Entry 5B43 (X-ray diffraction, 2.80 A resolution); this record covers chains A and B of the 4 polymer chains in the assembly.

== Chain A ==
Molecule: CRISPR-associated endonuclease Cpf1
From: Acidaminococcus sp. BV3L6
Notes: EC 3.1.-.-
UniProt: U2UMQ6 (CPF1_ACISB); residue numbers follow UniProt; this construct covers 1-1307
Sequence (1310 residues; row label = number of the first residue in the row; numbers below 1 keep their minus sign (Gly-2 is residue -2)):
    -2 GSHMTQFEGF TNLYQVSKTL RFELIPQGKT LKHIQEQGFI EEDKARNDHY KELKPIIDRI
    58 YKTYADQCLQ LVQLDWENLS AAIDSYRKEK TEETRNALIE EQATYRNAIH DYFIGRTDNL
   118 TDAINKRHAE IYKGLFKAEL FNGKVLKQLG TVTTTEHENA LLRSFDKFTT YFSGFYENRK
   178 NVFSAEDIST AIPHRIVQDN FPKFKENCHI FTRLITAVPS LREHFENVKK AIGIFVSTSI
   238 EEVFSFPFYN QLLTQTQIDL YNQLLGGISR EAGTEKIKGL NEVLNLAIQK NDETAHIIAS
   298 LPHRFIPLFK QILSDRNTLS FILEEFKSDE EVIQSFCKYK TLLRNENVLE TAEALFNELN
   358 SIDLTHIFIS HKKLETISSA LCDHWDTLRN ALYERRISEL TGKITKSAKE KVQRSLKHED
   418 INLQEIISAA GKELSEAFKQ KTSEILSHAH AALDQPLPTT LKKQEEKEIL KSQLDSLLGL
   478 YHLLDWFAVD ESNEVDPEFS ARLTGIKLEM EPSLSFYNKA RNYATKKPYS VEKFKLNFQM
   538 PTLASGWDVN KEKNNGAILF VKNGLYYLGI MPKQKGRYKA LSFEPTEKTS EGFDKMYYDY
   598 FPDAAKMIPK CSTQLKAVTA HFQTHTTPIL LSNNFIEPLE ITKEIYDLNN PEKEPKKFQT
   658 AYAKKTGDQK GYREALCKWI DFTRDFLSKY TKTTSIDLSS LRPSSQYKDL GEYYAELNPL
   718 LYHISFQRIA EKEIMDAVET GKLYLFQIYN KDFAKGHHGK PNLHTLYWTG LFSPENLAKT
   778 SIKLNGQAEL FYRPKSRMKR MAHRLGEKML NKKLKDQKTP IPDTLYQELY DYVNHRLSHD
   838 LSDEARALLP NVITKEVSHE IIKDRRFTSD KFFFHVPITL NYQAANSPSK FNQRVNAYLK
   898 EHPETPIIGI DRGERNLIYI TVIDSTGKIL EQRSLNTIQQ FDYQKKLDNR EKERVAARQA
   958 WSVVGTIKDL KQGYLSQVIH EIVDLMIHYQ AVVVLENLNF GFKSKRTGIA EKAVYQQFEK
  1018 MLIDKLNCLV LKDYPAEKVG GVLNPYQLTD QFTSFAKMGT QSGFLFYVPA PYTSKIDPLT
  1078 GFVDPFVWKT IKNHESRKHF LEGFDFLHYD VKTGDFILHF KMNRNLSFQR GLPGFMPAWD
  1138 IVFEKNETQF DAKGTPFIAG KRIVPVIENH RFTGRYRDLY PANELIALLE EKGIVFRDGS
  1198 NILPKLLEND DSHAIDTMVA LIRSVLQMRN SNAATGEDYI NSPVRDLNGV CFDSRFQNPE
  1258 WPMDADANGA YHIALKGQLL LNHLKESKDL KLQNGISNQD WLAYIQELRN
Disordered / not traced: -2 to 0, 147-149, 796-803, 996-1009, 1163-1172
Differences from the reference sequence: expression tag (-2 to 0)
Metal / ion sites: Na+: Lys757 (shared with A-4(B) of chain B)
Curated features (UniProtKB/Swiss-Prot):
  - DNA-binding region: Pro599 to Lys607 (PAM-binding on target DNA), Lys780 to Gly783 (Target DNA), Arg951 to Lys968 (Target DNA), Ser1051 to Ala1053 (Target DNA)
  - region: Met1 to Gly35 (WED-I (OBD-I)), Gln941 to Ala957 (Bridge helix)
  - active site: His800 (For pre-crRNA processing), Lys809 (For pre-crRNA processing), Lys860 (For pre-crRNA processing), Asp908 (For DNase activity of RuvC domain), Glu993 (For DNase activity of RuvC domain), Arg1226 (For DNase activity of nuclease domain), Asp1263 (For DNase activity of RuvC domain)
  - binding site (crRNA): Tyr47 to Lys51, Asn175, Arg176, Lys307 to Leu310, Lys752 to His761, Met806 to Asn808
  - site: Arg18 (Binds crRNA), Thr167 (Binds PAM on target DNA), Arg192 (Binds crRNA), Trp382 (Binds crRNA-target DNA heteroduplex), Lys548 (Binds PAM on target DNA), Lys607 (Binds sequence-specific recognition of both target and non-target strand bases in PAM), His872 (Binds crRNA), Gln1014 (Binds target DNA)
  - mutagenesis: Thr167 (T167A: Wild-type to slightly improved guided indel formation), Arg176 (R176A: Decreased guided indel formation), Arg192 (R192A: Decreased guided indel formation), Trp382 (W382A: Nearly complete loss of guided indel formation), Lys548 (K548A: Decreased guided indel formation), Met604 (M604A: Decreased guided indel formation), Lys607 (K607A: Nearly complete loss of guided indel formation, probable loss of PAM recognition), Lys780 (K780A: Nearly complete loss of guided indel formation), Gly783 (G783P: Complete loss of guided indel formation), Asp908 (D908A: No longer provides resistance to plasmids or phage in E.coli; D908P: Complete loss of guided indel formation; neither DNA strand is cleaved in vitro), Arg951 (R951A: Nearly complete loss of guided indel formation), Arg955 (R955A: Partial loss of guided indel formation), 6 further mutagenesis entries in UniProt
Reported in the primary citation:
  - binding site for the 43-nt RNA strand (chain B): Arg18, Trp382, Asn759, His761, Met806, Leu807, Asn808, Ile858
  - binding site for the 34-nt DNA strand: Lys548, Pro599, Met604, Lys607, Lys780, Gly783, Arg951, Arg955
  - mutagenesis - R176A, R192A, W382A, K548A, G783P, R951A, W958A, D1235A, D1263A: decreased catalytic activity
  - binding site for the 10-nt DNA strand: Thr167, Thr539, Lys607
  - specificity-determining residues: Lys607
  - mutagenesis - K607A, D908A, E993A: abolished catalytic activity
  - catalytic residues: Asp908, Glu993, Arg1226, Asp1263
  - contacts within the chain: Lys468-Gln956 (hydrogen bond), Leu471-Trp958, Tyr514-Trp958, Arg518-Trp958, Ala521-Trp958, Thr522-Trp958
  - mutagenesis - S1228A: unchanged catalytic activity
  - mutagenesis - R1226A: abolished catalytic activity on the target strand

== Chain B ==
Molecule: 43-nt RNA strand
Sequence (43 nucleotides; numbered -19 to 23; the number before each row is that of its first residue; numbers below 1 keep their minus sign (A-19 is residue -19)):
   -19 AAUUUCUACU CUUGUAGAUG GAAAUUAGGU GCGCUUGGCA ACC
Disordered / not traced: 21-23
Metal / ion sites: Na+: A-4 (shared with Lys757(A) of chain A)

== Chain A / chain B interface ==
Residue-residue contacts (134; chain A residue first):
  Ser14(A) - G0(B)  base contact
  Lys15(A) - G0(B)  salt bridge to the phosphate
  Thr16(A) - G0(B)  hydrogen bond to the base
  Thr16(A) - G1(B)  sugar contact
  Arg18(A) - U-16(B)  hydrogen bond to the base
  Arg18(A) - U-15(B)  base contact
  Arg18(A) - G1(B)  salt bridge to the phosphate
  Phe19(A) - U-16(B)  sugar contact
  Glu20(A) - U-16(B)  sugar contact
  Tyr47(A) - A3(B)  hydrogen bond to the phosphate
  Tyr47(A) - A4(B)  hydrogen bond to the phosphate
  Lys51(A) - A4(B)  salt bridge to the phosphate
  Lys51(A) - U5(B)  salt bridge to the phosphate
  Asn175(A) - A3(B)  hydrogen bond to the sugar
  Asn175(A) - A4(B)  hydrogen bond to the sugar
  Arg176(A) - A4(B)  hydrogen bond to the sugar
  Arg176(A) - U5(B)  salt bridge to the phosphate
  Arg192(A) - U6(B)  hydrogen bond to the sugar
  Arg192(A) - A7(B)  salt bridge to the phosphate
  Ala269(A) - C14(B)  sugar contact
  Gly270(A) - C14(B)  hydrogen bond to the sugar
  Gly270(A) - U15(B)  phosphate contact
  Thr271(A) - U15(B)  sugar contact
  Glu272(A) - U15(B)  sugar contact
  Glu272(A) - U16(B)  sugar contact
  Lys273(A) - U15(B)  hydrogen bond to the sugar
  Lys275(A) - U16(B)  sugar contact
  Leu283(A) - U16(B)  sugar contact
  Leu283(A) - G17(B)  sugar contact
  Gln286(A) - G17(B)  hydrogen bond to the sugar
  Gln286(A) - G18(B)  sugar contact
  Asn288(A) - G18(B)  hydrogen bond to the phosphate
  Phe306(A) - A7(B)  phosphate contact
  Lys307(A) - U6(B)  salt bridge to the phosphate
  Lys307(A) - A7(B)  hydrogen bond to the phosphate
  Gln308(A) - U6(B)  phosphate contact
  Ile309(A) - U5(B)  sugar contact
  Ile309(A) - U6(B)  sugar contact
  Leu310(A) - U5(B)  phosphate contact
  Leu310(A) - U6(B)  hydrogen bond to the phosphate
  Lys369(A) - U16(B)  salt bridge to the phosphate
  Lys369(A) - G17(B)  phosphate contact
  Glu372(A) - C19(B)  base contact
  Trp382(A) - C19(B)  base contact
  Trp382(A) - A20(B)  phosphate contact
  Asp383(A) - A20(B)  phosphate contact
  Arg386(A) - A20(B)  salt bridge to the phosphate
  Lys414(A) - G18(B)  salt bridge to the phosphate
  Lys414(A) - C19(B)  salt bridge to the phosphate
  His479(A) - C14(B)  salt bridge to the phosphate
  Leu511(A) - G13(B)  sugar contact
  Leu511(A) - C14(B)  sugar contact
  Tyr514(A) - C12(B)  sugar contact
  Tyr514(A) - G13(B)  sugar contact
  Asn515(A) - G13(B)  hydrogen bond to the sugar
  Arg518(A) - G11(B)  base contact
  Arg518(A) - C12(B)  hydrogen bond to the sugar
  Lys530(A) - A2(B)  salt bridge to the phosphate
  Asn747(A) - U-16(B)  phosphate contact
  Lys748(A) - U-16(B)  hydrogen bond to the phosphate
  Ala751(A) - G-6(B)  phosphate contact
  Lys752(A) - G-6(B)  phosphate contact
  Gly753(A) - G-6(B)  hydrogen bond to the phosphate
  His754(A) - G-6(B)  sugar contact
  His754(A) - U-5(B)  salt bridge to the phosphate
  His755(A) - U-8(B)  sugar contact
  His755(A) - G-6(B)  sugar contact
  His755(A) - U-5(B)  salt bridge to the phosphate
  Gly756(A) - U-5(B)  hydrogen bond to the phosphate
  Gly756(A) - A-4(B)  phosphate contact
  Lys757(A) - A-4(B)  hydrogen bond to the phosphate
  Lys757(A) - G-3(B)  salt bridge to the phosphate
  Asn759(A) - U-16(B)  base contact
  Asn759(A) - A-2(B)  hydrogen bond to the base
  Asn759(A) - U-1(B)  base contact
  Leu760(A) - U-1(B)  hydrogen bond to the base
  His761(A) - U-1(B)  stacking on the base
  His761(A) - G0(B)  salt bridge to the phosphate
  Gln784(A) - G1(B)  base contact
  Glu786(A) - A2(B)  hydrogen bond to the sugar
  Phe788(A) - A2(B)  sugar contact
  Arg790(A) - U-15(B)  salt bridge to the phosphate
  Leu807(A) - A-19(B)  hydrogen bond to the base
  Asn808(A) - A-19(B)  hydrogen bond to the base
  Asn808(A) - U-10(B)  sugar contact
  Asn808(A) - C-9(B)  hydrogen bond to the phosphate
  Lys809(A) - C-11(B)  salt bridge to the phosphate
  Lys809(A) - U-10(B)  hydrogen bond to the phosphate
  Lys810(A) - U-10(B)  hydrogen bond to the phosphate
  Gln814(A) - C-9(B)  phosphate contact
  Tyr823(A) - A-19(B)  base contact
  Lys852(A) - U-10(B)  hydrogen bond to the sugar
  Lys852(A) - C-9(B)  salt bridge to the phosphate
  Lys852(A) - U-8(B)  salt bridge to the phosphate
  Ser855(A) - U-7(B)  base contact
  His856(A) - A-18(B)  base contact
  His856(A) - U-7(B)  stacking on the base
  Ile858(A) - A-19(B)  sugar contact
  Ile858(A) - A-18(B)  sugar contact
  Ile859(A) - A-18(B)  sugar contact
  Lys860(A) - A-19(B)  phosphate contact
  Lys860(A) - A-18(B)  phosphate contact
  Arg862(A) - A-18(B)  phosphate contact
  Arg862(A) - U-17(B)  hydrogen bond to the phosphate
  Arg863(A) - U-17(B)  salt bridge to the phosphate
  Arg863(A) - U-15(B)  phosphate contact
  Arg863(A) - C-14(B)  salt bridge to the phosphate
  Phe864(A) - C-14(B)  phosphate contact
  Phe870(A) - U-16(B)  phosphate contact
  Phe870(A) - U-15(B)  phosphate contact
  His872(A) - G1(B)  hydrogen bond to the sugar
  His872(A) - A2(B)  phosphate contact
  Pro874(A) - G0(B)  base contact
  Phe938(A) - A-12(B)  phosphate contact
  Phe938(A) - C-11(B)  phosphate contact
  Tyr940(A) - U-13(B)  hydrogen bond to the sugar
  Tyr940(A) - A-12(B)  hydrogen bond to the sugar
  Val952(A) - G11(B)  sugar contact
  Arg955(A) - G9(B)  base contact
  Arg955(A) - U10(B)  hydrogen bond to the base
  Arg955(A) - G11(B)  hydrogen bond to the sugar
  Gln956(A) - G11(B)  hydrogen bond to the phosphate
  Gln956(A) - C12(B)  hydrogen bond to the phosphate
  Asp966(A) - C-14(B)  hydrogen bond to the sugar
  Asp966(A) - U-13(B)  sugar contact
  Leu967(A) - U-13(B)  phosphate contact
  Leu967(A) - A-12(B)  phosphate contact
  Gly970(A) - U-13(B)  sugar contact
  Ser973(A) - G-3(B)  hydrogen bond to the base
  Ser973(A) - A-2(B)  sugar contact
  His977(A) - G-3(B)  hydrogen bond to the phosphate
  Lys1022(A) - U-1(B)  salt bridge to the phosphate
  Lys1029(A) - G-3(B)  salt bridge to the phosphate
  Lys1029(A) - A-2(B)  salt bridge to the phosphate
Other interface residues (no listed pair), chain A (100 interface residues in all): Asp55, Gly171, Phe172, Thr187, Ser311, His368, Lys370, Leu475, Tyr746, Met806, Ile850, Asp861, Lys868, Lys943, Tyr971, Gln974, Met1018
Other interface residues (no listed pair), chain B (40 interface residues in all): G8

== Summary ==
Chain A and chain B form an interface of 100 and 40 residues respectively, with 40 hydrogen bonds, 26 salt
bridges and 2 aromatic stacking contacts. Polar pairs include Thr16(A)-G0(B), Arg18(A)-U-16(B) and
Asn759(A)-A-2(B). The paper reports catalytic residues Asp908(A), Glu993(A) and Arg1226(A) among others;
R176A, R192A and W382A of chain A, among others, reduce catalytic activity; 14 substitutions were tested in
all.
Chain A is CRISPR-associated endonuclease Cpf1 (Acidaminococcus sp. BV3L6) and chain B is a 43-nt RNA strand;
the structure, Crystal structure of Acidaminococcus sp. Cpf1 in complex with crRNA and target DNA, was
determined by X-ray diffraction.
